PDB entry 2WE0 | X-ray diffraction, 2.01 A resolution | chain A

[Chain A]
Name: Deoxyuridine 5'-triphosphate nucleotidohydrolase
From: Human herpesvirus 4
Notes: EC 3.6.1.23
UniProtKB: P03195 (DUT_EBVB9); residue numbers follow UniProt; this construct covers 1-278
Sequence (286 residues; numbered -7 to 278; the number before each row is that of its first residue; numbers below 1 keep their minus sign (Gly-7 is residue -7)):
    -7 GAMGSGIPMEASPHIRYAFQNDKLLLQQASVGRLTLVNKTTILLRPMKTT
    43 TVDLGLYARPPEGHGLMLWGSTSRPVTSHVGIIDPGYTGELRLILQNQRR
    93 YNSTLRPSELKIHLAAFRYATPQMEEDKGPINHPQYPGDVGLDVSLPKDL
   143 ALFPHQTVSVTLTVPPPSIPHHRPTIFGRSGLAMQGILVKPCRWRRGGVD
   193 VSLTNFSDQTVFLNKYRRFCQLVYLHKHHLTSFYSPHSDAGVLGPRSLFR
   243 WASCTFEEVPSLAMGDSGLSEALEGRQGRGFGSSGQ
Disordered / not traced: -7 to 4, 116-120, 257-278
Construct notes: engineered mutation Ser4 (Cys in P03195)
Ligand contacts:
  - malate like intermediate (TEO): Asp76, Gly78, Tyr79, Tyr128, Asp131
  - 2'-deoxyuridine 5'-monophosphate (UMP): Leu60, His71, Gly73, Ile74, Ile75, Asp76, Tyr79, Glu82, Leu83, Arg84, Ile86, Gly170, Arg171, Ser172, Gly173, Gln213
Reported in the primary citation:
  - conformationally variable residues (order/disorder transition): Ser4, Pro5
  - mutagenesis - R268A (a factor of 300): decreased catalytic activity
  - mutagenesis - F273A: abolished catalytic activity
  - mutagenesis - C4S: unchanged catalytic activity

[In short]
Bound to chain A: 2'-deoxyuridine 5'-monophosphate and malate like intermediate. The paper reports that R268A
reduces catalytic activity; conformational variability at Ser4 and Pro5; 3 substitutions were tested in all.
Chain A is Deoxyuridine 5'-triphosphate nucleotidohydrolase (Human herpesvirus 4); the structure, EBV dUTPase
mutant Cys4Ser, was determined by X-ray diffraction (same publication as 2WE1, 2WE2 and 2WE3).
